1CQT - chains N and A of the 4 polymer chains in the assembly; structure by X-ray diffraction, 3.20 A resolution.

# Chain N
Molecule: 15-nt DNA strand
Sequence (15 nucleotides; each row starts with the number of its first residue):
   216 ACCTTATTTG CATAC

# Chain A
Protein: Pou domain, class 2, transcription factor 1
Source organism: Homo sapiens
Notes: fragment: oct-1 pou domain, residues 278-439
UniProtKB: P14859 (PO2F1_HUMAN); residues -2 to 160 here correspond to UniProt positions 277-439 (UniProt number = residue number + 279)
Sequence (163 residues; numbered -2 to 161; 1 number in that range is skipped by the numbering (no residue carries it; nothing is unmodelled there); the number before each row is that of its first residue; numbers below 1 keep their minus sign (Gly-2 is residue -2)):
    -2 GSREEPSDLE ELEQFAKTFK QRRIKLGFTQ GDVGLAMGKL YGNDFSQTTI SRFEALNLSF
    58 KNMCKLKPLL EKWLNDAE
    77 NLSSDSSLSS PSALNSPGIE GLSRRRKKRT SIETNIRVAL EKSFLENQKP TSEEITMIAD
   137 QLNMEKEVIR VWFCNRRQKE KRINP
Not modelled in the structure: -2 to 1, 77-101
Construct notes: conflict Gly-2 (Pro277 in P14859), Arg0 (Leu279 in P14859)
Curated features (UniProtKB/Swiss-Prot):
  - modified residue: Ser4 (Phosphoserine)
What the authors report for this chain:
  - binding site for the 15-nt DNA strand: Arg49

# How chain N and chain A interact
Pairs across the interface (34; chain N residue first):
  DC217(N) with Ser128(A), sugar contact; Lys142(A), salt bridge to the phosphate; Arg146(A), phosphate contact
  DC218(N) with Lys125(A), hydrogen bond to the phosphate; Ile131(A), phosphate contact; Arg146(A), salt bridge to the phosphate; Cys150(A), phosphate contact; Arg153(A), salt bridge to the phosphate
  DT219(N) with Lys125(A), salt bridge to the phosphate; Cys150(A), base contact; Arg153(A), salt bridge to the phosphate
  DT220(N) with Gln154(A), base contact; Lys157(A), salt bridge to the phosphate
  DA221(N) with Gln154(A), hydrogen bond to the base
  DT223(N) with Ser56(A), hydrogen bond to the phosphate; Asn59(A), phosphate contact; Arg102(A), base contact
  DT224(N) with Phe42(A), phosphate contact; Thr46(A), sugar contact; Arg49(A), base contact; Asn59(A), hydrogen bond to the phosphate; Lys62(A), salt bridge to the phosphate; Arg102(A), sugar contact
  DG225(N) with Asp41(A), phosphate contact; Phe42(A), phosphate contact; Ser43(A), hydrogen bond to the phosphate; Thr46(A), hydrogen bond to the phosphate; Arg49(A), hydrogen bond to the base; Arg105(A), hydrogen bond to the base
  DC226(N) with Thr45(A), base contact; Arg105(A), sugar contact; Ser107(A), phosphate contact
  DA227(N) with Thr45(A), base contact; Ser107(A), hydrogen bond to the phosphate
Interface residues without a listed pair, chain N (11 interface residues in all): DT222
Interface residues without a listed pair, chain A (23 interface residues in all): Leu55, Pro126

# Overview
11 residues of chain N and 23 residues of chain A are in contact; the contacts include 9 hydrogen bonds and 7
salt bridges. Polar pairs include DA221(N)-Gln154(A), DG225(N)-Arg49(A) and DG225(N)-Arg105(A). The paper
reports a binding site for the 15-nt DNA strand at Arg49(A).
Here chain N is a 15-nt DNA strand and chain A is Pou domain, class 2, transcription factor 1 (Homo sapiens).
Entry 1CQT (Crystal structure of a ternary complex containing an oca-B peptide, the oct-1 pou domain, and an
...) was determined by X-ray diffraction.
